PDB entry 9CXA | electron microscopy, 3.04 A resolution | chains B and J of the 9 polymer chains in the assembly

Chain B:
Name: Gamma-aminobutyric acid receptor subunit alpha-1
From: Homo sapiens
Reference sequence: P14867 (GBRA1_HUMAN); residues -26 to 429 here correspond to UniProt positions 1-456 (UniProt number = residue number + 27)
Sequence (456 residues; each row starts with the number of its first residue; numbers below 1 keep their minus sign (Met-26 is residue -26)):
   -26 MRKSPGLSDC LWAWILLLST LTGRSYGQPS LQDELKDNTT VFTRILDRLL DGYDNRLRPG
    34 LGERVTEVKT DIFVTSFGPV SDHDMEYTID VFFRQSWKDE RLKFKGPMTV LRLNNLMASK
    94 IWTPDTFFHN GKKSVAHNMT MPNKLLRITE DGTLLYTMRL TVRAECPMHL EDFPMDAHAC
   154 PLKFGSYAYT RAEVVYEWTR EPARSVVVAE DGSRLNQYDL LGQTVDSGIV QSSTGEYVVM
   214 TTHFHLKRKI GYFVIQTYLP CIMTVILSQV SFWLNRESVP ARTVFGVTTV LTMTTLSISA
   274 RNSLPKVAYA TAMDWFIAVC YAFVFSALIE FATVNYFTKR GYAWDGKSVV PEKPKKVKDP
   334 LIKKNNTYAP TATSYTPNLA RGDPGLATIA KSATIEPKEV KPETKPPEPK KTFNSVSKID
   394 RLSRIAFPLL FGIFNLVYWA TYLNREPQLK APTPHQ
Unresolved in the structure: -26 to 9, 313-385, 418-429
Cystine bridges: Cys139-Cys153
Glycans and other covalent adducts: glycan linked to Asn111
Residues lining bound ligands:
  - gamma-amino-butanoic acid (ABU): Phe65, Arg67, Leu118, Thr130
  - PIO ([(2R)-2-octanoyloxy-3-[oxidanyl-[(1R,2R,3S,4R,5R,6S)-2,3,6-tris(oxidanyl)-4,5-diphosphonooxy-cyclohexyl]oxy-phosphoryl]oxy-propyl] octanoate): Arg249, Ser299, Ile302, Glu303, Thr306, Phe310, Lys312, Phe386, Asn387, Ser388, Val389, Ser390, Lys391, Ile392, Leu395, Ser396
UniProt features mapped onto this chain:
  - binding site (4-aminobutanoate): Arg67, Thr130
  - binding site (3alpha-hydroxy-5alpha-pregnan-11,20-dione): Trp246
  - glycosylation (N-linked (GlcNAc...) asparagine): Asn11, Asn111

Chain J:
Name: IgG2b Fab_1F4 Heavy Chain
From: Homo sapiens
Sequence (454 residues; each row starts with the number of its first residue):
     1 EVQLQQSGAE LVKPGASVKL SCTASGFNIK DTYMYWVKQR PEQGLEWIGR IDPANGDTKY
    61 DPKFQGKATI TTDTFSNTAY LQLSSLTSED TAVYYCARKG LRWAMDYWGQ GTSVTVSTAK
   121 TTPPSVYPLA PGCGDTTGSS VTLGCLVKGY FPESVTVTWN SGSLSSSVHT FPALLQSGLY
   181 TMSSSVTVPS STWPSQTVTC SVAHPASSTT VDKKLEPSGP ISTINPCPPC KECHKCPAPN
   241 LEGGPSVFIF PPNIKDVLMI SLTPKVTCVV VDVSEDDPDV QISWFVNNVE VHTAQTQTHR
   301 EDYNSTIRVV STLPIQHQDW MSGKEFKCKV NNKDLPSPIE RTISKIKGLV RAPQVYILPP
   361 PAEQLSRKDV SLTCLVVGFN PGDISVEWTS NGHTEENYKD TAPVLDSDGS YFIYSKLNMK
   421 TSKWEKTDSF SCNVRHEGLK NYYLKKTISR SPGK
Unresolved in the structure: 1, 118-454
Cystine bridges: Cys22-Cys96

Chain B / chain J interface:
Residue-residue contacts (13; chain B residue first):
  Lys42(B) - Asp31(J)  salt bridge
  Glu170(B) - Lys99(J)  salt bridge
  Glu170(B) - Leu101(J)
  Trp171(B) - Trp103(J)  hydrogen bond (backbone-side chain)
  Thr172(B) - Tyr33(J)  hydrogen bond (backbone-side chain)
  Thr172(B) - Trp103(J)
  Arg173(B) - Trp103(J)
  Glu174(B) - Tyr35(J)
  Glu174(B) - Arg50(J)  salt bridge
  Arg177(B) - Arg50(J)
  Arg177(B) - Lys59(J)
  Ser200(B) - Arg102(J)
  Ile202(B) - Arg102(J)
Also at the interface, not in a pair above, chain B (11 interface residues in all): Glu40, Pro175
Also at the interface, not in a pair above, chain J (10 interface residues in all): Gly100

In short:
Chain B and chain J form an interface of 11 and 10 residues respectively, with 2 hydrogen bonds and 3 salt
bridges. Polar pairs include Lys42(B)-Asp31(J), Glu170(B)-Lys99(J) and Glu174(B)-Arg50(J). Bound to chain B:
gamma-amino-butanoic acid and compound PIO.
Chain B is Gamma-aminobutyric acid receptor subunit alpha-1 and chain J is IgG2b Fab_1F4 Heavy Chain, both
from Homo sapiens; the structure, Native human GABAA receptor of beta2-alpha1-beta3-alpha1-gamma2 assembly,
was determined by electron microscopy together with 9CRS, 9CRV, 9CSB, 9CT0, 9CTJ, 9CTP and 6 further entries
from the same study.
